Entry 8Y51 (electron microscopy, 3.30 A resolution); this record covers chains A and E of the 5 polymer chains in the assembly.

[Chain A]
Name: Guanine nucleotide-binding protein G(q) subunit alpha
Source organism: Homo sapiens
Sequence (361 residues; each row starts with the number of its first residue):
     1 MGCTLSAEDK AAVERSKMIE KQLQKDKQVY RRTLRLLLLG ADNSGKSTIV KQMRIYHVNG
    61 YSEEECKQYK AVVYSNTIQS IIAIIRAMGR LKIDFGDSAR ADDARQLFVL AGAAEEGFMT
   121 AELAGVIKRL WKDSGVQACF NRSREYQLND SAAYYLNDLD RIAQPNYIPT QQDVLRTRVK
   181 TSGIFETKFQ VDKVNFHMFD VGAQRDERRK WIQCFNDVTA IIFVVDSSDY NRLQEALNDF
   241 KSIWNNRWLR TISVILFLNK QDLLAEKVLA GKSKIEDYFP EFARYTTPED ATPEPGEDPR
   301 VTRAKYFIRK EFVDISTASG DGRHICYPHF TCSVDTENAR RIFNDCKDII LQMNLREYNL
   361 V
Not modelled in the structure: 1-4, 56-180

[Chain E]
Name: scFv16
Source organism: Mus musculus
Notes: antibody fragment or engineered binder
Sequence (247 residues; numbered 1 to 247; the number before each row is that of its first residue):
     1 VQLVESGGGL VQPGGSRKLS CSASGFAFSS FGMHWVRQAP EKGLEWVAYI SSGSGTIYYA
    61 DTVKGRFTIS RDDPKNTLFL QMTSLRSEDT AMYYCVRSIY YYGSSPFDFW GQGTTLTVSA
   121 GGGGSGGGGS GGGGSADIVM TQATSSVPVT PGESVSISCR SSKSLLHSNG NTYLYWFLQR
   181 PGQSPQLLIY RMSNLASGVP DRFSGSGSGT AFTLTISRLE AEDVGVYYCM QHLEYPLTFG
   241 AGTKLEL
Not modelled in the structure: 120-135, 192

[How chain A and chain E interact]
Residue-residue contacts (17; chain A residue first):
  Ser6(A) - His167(E)
  Ser6(A) - Asn169(E)
  Ser6(A) - Tyr173(E)  hydrogen bond
  Ala7(A) - His232(E)
  Ala7(A) - Tyr235(E)  hydrophobic
  Glu8(A) - Tyr173(E)
  Glu8(A) - Tyr175(E)  hydrogen bond
  Glu8(A) - Arg191(E)  salt bridge
  Glu8(A) - His232(E)
  Asp9(A) - Asn169(E)  hydrogen bond
  Asp9(A) - Tyr173(E)  hydrogen bond
  Ala11(A) - Tyr100(E)  hydrophobic
  Ala12(A) - Tyr100(E)
  Arg15(A) - Ile99(E)
  Arg15(A) - Tyr100(E)
  Arg15(A) - Tyr101(E)
  Met18(A) - Ser52(E)
Interface residues without a listed pair, chain A (11 interface residues in all): Leu5, Lys10, Glu14
Interface residues without a listed pair, chain E (16 interface residues in all): Gly53, Gly55, Thr56, Tyr58, Leu233

[Summary]
11 residues of chain A face 16 of chain E across their interface; the contacts include 4 hydrogen bonds and 1
salt bridge. Polar contacts include Glu8(A)-Arg191(E), Ser6(A)-Tyr173(E) and Glu8(A)-Tyr175(E).
Chain A is Guanine nucleotide-binding protein G(q) subunit alpha (Homo sapiens) and chain E is scFv16 (Mus
musculus); the structure, Cryo-EM structure of the BRS3-Gq complex, was determined by electron microscopy.
